8TVA - chains BP and BT of the 41 polymer chains in the assembly; structure by electron microscopy, 8.55 A resolution (very low resolution: no residue pairs are listed; an interface is given only as per-side residue counts).

[Chain BP (and BT)]
Molecule: Fimbrial protein
Organism: Acinetobacter genomosp. 16BJ
Notes: chain BT of this document is another copy of the same molecule, construct and numbering; everything in this record applies to it too
UniProt: N9RQW9 (N9RQW9_9GAMM); numbering as in UniProt (aligned over 9-78)
Sequence (70 residues; each row starts with the number of its first residue):
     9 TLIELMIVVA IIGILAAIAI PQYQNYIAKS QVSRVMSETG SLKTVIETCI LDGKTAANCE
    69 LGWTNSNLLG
Disulfide bonds: Cys57-Cys67

[How chain BP and chain BT interact]
At this resolution (9 A) residue pairs are not listed: 11 residues of chain BP and 10 of chain BT lie at the interface.

[In short]
The interface between chain BP and chain BT involves 11 residues on one side and 10 on the other.
Both chains are Fimbrial protein (Acinetobacter genomosp. 16BJ). Entry 8TVA (Outer Mat-T4P complex) was
determined by electron microscopy (same publication as 8TOB, 8TOC, 8TV9, 8TW2 and 8TWC).
